PDB entry 3U34 | X-ray diffraction, 2.80 A resolution | chains A and C of the 4 polymer chains in the assembly

== Chain A (and C) ==
Name: General stress protein
From: Xanthomonas axonopodis pv. citri
Notes: chain C of this document is another copy of the same molecule, construct and numbering; everything in this record applies to it too
UniProtKB: Q8PK08 (Q8PK08_XANAC); numbering as in UniProt (aligned over 1-182)
Sequence (182 residues; row label = number of the first residue in the row):
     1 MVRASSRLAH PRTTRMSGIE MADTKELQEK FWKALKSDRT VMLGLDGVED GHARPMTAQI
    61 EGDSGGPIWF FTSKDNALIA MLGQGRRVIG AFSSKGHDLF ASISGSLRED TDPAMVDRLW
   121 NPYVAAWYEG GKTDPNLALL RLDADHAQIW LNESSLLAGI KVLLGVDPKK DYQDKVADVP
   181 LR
Not modelled in the structure: 1-23, 166-182 (chain C: 1-22, 165-182)

== Interface between chain A and chain C ==
Residue-residue contacts (8):
  K30(A) - Y123(C)  hydrogen bond
  P55(A) - L156(C)  hydrophobic
  K95(A) - K95(C)
  K95(A) - D98(C)  salt bridge
  D98(A) - K95(C)  salt bridge
  Y123(A) - K30(C)  hydrogen bond
  E153(A) - Y123(C)  hydrogen bond
  L156(A) - P55(C)  hydrophobic
Other interface residues (no listed pair), chain A (10 interface residues in all): G96, W127, S155
Other interface residues (no listed pair), chain C (8 interface residues in all): G96, W127

== Overview ==
The interface between chain A and chain C involves 10 residues on one side and 8 on the other; the contacts
include 3 hydrogen bonds and 2 salt bridges. Among the polar pairs are K95(A)-D98(C), K30(A)-Y123(C) and
E153(A)-Y123(C).
Both chains are General stress protein (Xanthomonas axonopodis pv. citri). Entry 3U34 (Crystal structure of
the general stress FMN/FAD binding protein from the phytopathogen Xanthomonas citri) was determined by X-ray
diffraction (same publication as 3U35).
